PDB entry 7W6L | X-ray diffraction, 2.26 A resolution | chains C and M of the 7 polymer chains in the assembly

[Chain C]
Molecule: Histone-lysine N-methyltransferase 2C
From: Homo sapiens
Notes: EC 2.1.1.43
Reference sequence: Q8NEZ4 (KMT2C_HUMAN); residue numbers follow UniProt; this construct covers 4757-4911
Chain sequence (159 residues; numbered 4753 to 4911; the number before each row is that of its first residue):
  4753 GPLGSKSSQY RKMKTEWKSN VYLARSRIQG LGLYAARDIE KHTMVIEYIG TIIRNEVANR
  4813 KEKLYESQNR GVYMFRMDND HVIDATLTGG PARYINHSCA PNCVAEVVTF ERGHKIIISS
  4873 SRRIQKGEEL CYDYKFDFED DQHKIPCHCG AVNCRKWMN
Unresolved in the structure: 4753
Construct notes: expression tag (4753-4756)
Metal / ion sites: Zn2+: C4851, C4899, C4901, C4906
Residues lining bound ligands: S-adenosylhomocysteine (SAH): I4780, Q4781, G4782, L4783, G4823, V4824, Y4825, R4845, Y4846, I4847, N4848, H4849, Y4886, P4898, C4899, H4900, C4901, M4910
Curated features (UniProtKB/Swiss-Prot):
  - binding site (S-adenosyl-L-methionine): Y4825, N4848, H4849
  - binding site (Zn(2+)): C4851, C4899, C4901, C4906
  - mutagenesis: R4779 (R4779P: Confers a WRAD-dependent gain-of-function histone H3 dimethylation activity. Converts H3K4me1 into H3K4me2), Y4786 (Y4786F: Confers a WRAD-dependent gain-of-function histone H3 dimethylation activity. Converts H3K4me1 into H3K4me2), N4848 (N4848A: Abolishes interaction with S-adenosyl-L-methionine), Q4877 (Q4877Y: Confers a WRAD-dependent gain-of-function histone H3 dimethylation activity. Converts H3K4me1 into H3K4me2), H4900 (H4900N: Confers a WRAD-dependent gain-of-function histone H3 dimethylation activity. Converts H3K4me1 into H3K4me2)

[Chain M]
Molecule: Histone H3.3C
Reference sequence: Q6NXT2 (H3C_HUMAN); residues 1-9 here correspond to UniProt positions 2-10 (UniProt number = residue number + 1)
Chain sequence (9 residues; each row starts with the number of its first residue):
     1 ARTKQTARK
Unresolved in the structure: 8-9
Curated features (UniProtKB/Swiss-Prot):
  - modified residue: R2 (Asymmetric dimethylarginine), T3 (Phosphothreonine), K4 (Allysine), Q5 (5-glutamyl dopamine), T6 (Phosphothreonine), R8 (Citrulline), K9 (N6,N6,N6-trimethyllysine)

[Chain C / chain M interface]
Residue-residue contacts (31):
  Y4800(C) with K4(M), hydrogen bond
  A4810(C) with A1(M)
  N4811(C) with A1(M), hydrogen bond (side chain-backbone)
  E4814(C) with A1(M); R2(M), hydrogen bond (side chain-backbone)
  V4824(C) with R2(M); K4(M), hydrogen bond (backbone-side chain)
  M4826(C) with T3(M); K4(M), hydrogen bond (backbone-backbone)
  F4827(C) with K4(M); Q5(M); T6(M)
  R4828(C) with T3(M); K4(M), hydrogen bond (backbone-backbone); Q5(M)
  R4845(C) with K4(M), hydrogen bond (backbone-side chain)
  A4857(C) with T6(M)
  E4858(C) with T6(M)
  V4859(C) with T6(M)
  Y4884(C) with K4(M)
  Y4886(C) with K4(M); Q5(M), hydrogen bond (backbone-backbone)
  K4887(C) with Q5(M), hydrogen bond (backbone-side chain); T6(M); A7(M)
  F4888(C) with R2(M); T3(M); K4(M)
  D4889(C) with Q5(M), hydrogen bond
  E4891(C) with R2(M), salt bridge
  I4897(C) with R2(M)
Other interface residues (no listed pair), chain C (23 interface residues in all): Y4825, V4834, I4868, D4885

[Overview]
23 residues of chain C face 7 of chain M across their interface, with 10 hydrogen bonds and 1 salt bridge.
Polar pairs include E4891(C)-R2(M), Y4800(C)-K4(M) and N4811(C)-A1(M). Bound to chain C:
S-adenosylhomocysteine.
Chain C is Histone-lysine N-methyltransferase 2C (Homo sapiens) and chain M is Histone H3.3C; the structure,
The crystal structure of MLL3-RBBP5-ASH2L in complex with H3K4me0 peptide, was determined by X-ray
diffraction, deposited together with 7W67, 7W6A, 7W6I and 7W6J.
